Entry 5LOB (X-ray diffraction, 3.30 A resolution); this record covers chains F and G of the 7 polymer chains in the assembly.

Chain F:
Molecule: Synaptosomal-associated protein 25
From: Rattus norvegicus
Notes: fragment: N-terminal helix
Reference sequence: P60881 (SNP25_RAT), isoform P60881-2; residue numbers follow UniProt; this construct covers 7-82
Sequence (100 residues; each row starts with the number of its first residue; numbers below 1 keep their minus sign (UNK-17 is residue -17); X marks 5 residues of unknown identity (built as UNK)):
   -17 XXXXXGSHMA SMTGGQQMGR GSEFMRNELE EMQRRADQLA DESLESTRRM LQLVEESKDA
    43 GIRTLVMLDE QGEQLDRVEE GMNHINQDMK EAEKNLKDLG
Unresolved in the structure: -12 to -1
Construct notes: expression tag (-12 to 6)

Chain G:
Molecule: Synaptosomal-associated protein 25
From: Rattus norvegicus
Notes: fragment: C-terminal helix
Reference sequence: P60881 (SNP25_RAT), isoform P60881-2; numbering as in UniProt (aligned over 141-203)
Sequence (96 residues; numbered 108 to 203; the number before each row is that of its first residue; X marks 14 residues of unknown identity (built as UNK)):
   108 XXXXXXXXXX XXXXGSHMAS MTGGQQMGRG SEFARENEMD ENLEQVSGII GNLRHMALDM
   168 GNEIDTQNRQ IDRIMEKADS NKTRIDEANQ RATKML
Unresolved in the structure: 122-140, 198-203
Construct notes: expression tag (122-140)

Interface between chain F and chain G:
Residue-residue contacts (46):
  Ala22(F) - Met146(G)
  Ser25(F) - Met146(G)
  Leu26(F) - Arg142(G)
  Leu26(F) - Met146(G)
  Thr29(F) - Asn149(G)
  Thr29(F) - Leu150(G)
  Arg30(F) - Glu145(G)  salt bridge
  Met32(F) - Leu150(G)  hydrophobic
  Met32(F) - Val153(G)
  Leu33(F) - Asn149(G)
  Leu33(F) - Gln152(G)
  Leu33(F) - Val153(G)  hydrophobic
  Val36(F) - Ile156(G)  hydrophobic
  Val36(F) - Ile157(G)  hydrophobic
  Val36(F) - Leu160(G)  hydrophobic
  Glu37(F) - Ile156(G)
  Ser39(F) - Leu160(G)
  Lys40(F) - Ile156(G)
  Lys40(F) - Asn159(G)
  Lys40(F) - Leu160(G)
  Lys40(F) - Met163(G)
  Gly43(F) - Met163(G)
  Ile44(F) - Met163(G)  hydrophobic
  Thr46(F) - Met167(G)
  Leu47(F) - Met167(G)  hydrophobic
  Leu50(F) - Met167(G)  hydrophobic
  Leu50(F) - Gln174(G)  hydrogen bond (backbone-side chain)
  Gly54(F) - Gln174(G)
  Leu57(F) - Gln174(G)
  Leu57(F) - Gln177(G)  hydrogen bond (backbone-side chain)
  Leu57(F) - Ile181(G)
  Asp58(F) - Gln177(G)  hydrogen bond
  Val60(F) - Ile181(G)  hydrophobic
  Glu61(F) - Gln177(G)  hydrogen bond
  Glu61(F) - Arg180(G)  salt bridge
  Glu61(F) - Ile181(G)
  Met64(F) - Lys184(G)
  Met64(F) - Ala185(G)  hydrophobic
  Met64(F) - Asn188(G)  hydrogen bond
  Asn65(F) - Lys184(G)
  Ile67(F) - Asn188(G)
  Asn68(F) - Asn188(G)
  Asn68(F) - Arg191(G)  hydrogen bond
  Met71(F) - Arg191(G)
  Met71(F) - Ile192(G)  hydrophobic
  Lys72(F) - Arg191(G)
Other interface residues (no listed pair), chain F (28 interface residues in all): Gln53
Other interface residues (no listed pair), chain G (26 interface residues in all): Glu170, Ile171, Ile178, Ala195

Overview:
Chain F and chain G form an interface of 28 and 26 residues respectively, with 6 hydrogen bonds and 2 salt
bridges. Among the polar pairs are Arg30(F)-Glu145(G), Glu61(F)-Arg180(G) and Leu50(F)-Gln174(G).
Here chain F is Synaptosomal-associated protein 25 and chain G is Synaptosomal-associated protein 25, both
from Rattus norvegicus. Entry 5LOB (Structure of the Ca2+-bound Rabphilin3A C2B- SNAP25 complex (C2 space
group)) was determined by X-ray diffraction together with 5LO8 and 5LOW from the same study.
